4OO1 - chains E and F of the 11 polymer chains in the assembly; structure by X-ray diffraction, 3.30 A resolution.

== Chain E ==
Name: Exosome complex component RRP42
Organism: Saccharomyces cerevisiae
UniProtKB: Q12277 (RRP42_YEAST); numbering as in UniProt (aligned over 1-265)
Chain sequence (269 residues; each row starts with the number of its first residue; numbers below 1 keep their minus sign (Gly-3 is residue -3)):
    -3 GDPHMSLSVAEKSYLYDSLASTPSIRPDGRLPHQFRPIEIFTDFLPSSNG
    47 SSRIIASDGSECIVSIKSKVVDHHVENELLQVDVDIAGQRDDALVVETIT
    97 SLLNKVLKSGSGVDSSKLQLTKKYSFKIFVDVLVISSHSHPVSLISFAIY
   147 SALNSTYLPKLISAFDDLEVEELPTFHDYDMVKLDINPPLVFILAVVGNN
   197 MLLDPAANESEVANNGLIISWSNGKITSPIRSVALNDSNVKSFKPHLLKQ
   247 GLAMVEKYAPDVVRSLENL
Not modelled in the structure: -3 to 1, 162-169, 265
Construct notes: expression tag (-3 to 0)
Bound ions: Mg2+: Asp81, Gln85

== Chain F ==
Name: Exosome complex component MTR3
Organism: Saccharomyces cerevisiae
Notes: EC 3.1.13.-
UniProtKB: P48240 (MTR3_YEAST); residues 1-250 here = UniProt positions 1-250
Chain sequence (250 residues; numbered 1 to 250; the number before each row is that of its first residue):
     1 MNVQDRRRLLGPAAAKPMAFSNTTTHVPEKKSTDLTPKGNESEQELSLHT
    51 GFIENCNGSALVEARSLGHQTSLITAVYGPRSIRGSFTSQGTISIQLKNG
   101 LLEKYNTNELKEVSSFLMGIFNSVVNLSRYPKSGIDIFVYLTYDKDLTNN
   151 PQDDDSQSKMMSSQISSLIPHCITSITLALADAGIELVDMAGAGEANGTV
   201 VSFIKNGEEIVGFWKDDGDDEDLLECLDRCKEQYNRYRDLMISCLMNQET
Not modelled in the structure: 1-4, 21-42, 148-162, 249-250

== Chain E / chain F interface ==
Residue-residue contacts (53):
  Leu90(E) with Lys111(F); Ser115(F); Met118(F), hydrophobic
  Glu93(E) with Thr107(F); Asn108(F); Lys111(F)
  Thr94(E) with Lys111(F); Glu112(F); Ser115(F), hydrogen bond
  Ser97(E) with Asn108(F); Glu109(F); Glu112(F), hydrogen bond
  Leu98(E) with Glu112(F)
  Lys101(E) with Glu109(F), salt bridge; Glu112(F), salt bridge; Trp214(F); Asp216(F), salt bridge
  Lys221(E) with Asp220(F), salt bridge
  Ile222(E) with Asp220(F)
  Ser224(E) with Lys215(F); Asp216(F); Asp217(F), hydrogen bond (side chain-backbone)
  Pro225(E) with Lys215(F)
  Ile226(E) with Phe213(F); Trp214(F); Lys215(F), hydrogen bond (backbone-backbone)
  Arg227(E) with Glu112(F), salt bridge; Phe213(F); Trp214(F); Lys215(F), hydrogen bond (side chain-backbone); Asp216(F), salt bridge
  Ser228(E) with Phe116(F); Gly212(F); Phe213(F), hydrogen bond (side chain-backbone)
  Ala230(E) with Gly119(F)
  Asp233(E) with Gln90(F); Leu127(F)
  Ser234(E) with Gln90(F)
  Val236(E) with Gly119(F); Asn122(F); Ser123(F), hydrogen bond (backbone-side chain)
  Lys237(E) with Ser123(F)
  Ser238(E) with Ile204(F); Glu209(F), hydrogen bond; Ile210(F); Val211(F)
  Phe239(E) with Glu209(F); Ile210(F), hydrogen bond (backbone-backbone)
  Pro241(E) with Glu208(F)
  Leu244(E) with Phe213(F), hydrophobic
  Lys245(E) with Leu223(F); Leu224(F)
  Leu248(E) with Leu223(F), hydrophobic
Other interface residues (no listed pair), chain E (27 interface residues in all): Asp88, Thr96, Lys240
Other interface residues (no listed pair), chain F (29 interface residues in all): Lys205, Leu227

== In short ==
27 residues of chain E and 29 residues of chain F are in contact, with 9 hydrogen bonds and 6 salt bridges.
Polar pairs include Lys101(E)-Glu109(F), Lys101(E)-Glu112(F) and Lys101(E)-Asp216(F). The Mg2+ site is built
by Asp81(E) and Gln85(E).
Chain E is Exosome complex component RRP42 and chain F is Exosome complex component MTR3, both from
Saccharomyces cerevisiae; the structure, Structure of an Rrp6-RNA exosome complex bound to poly(A) RNA, was
determined by X-ray diffraction.
